Entry 6R0Y (electron microscopy, 3.90 A resolution); this record covers chains B and E of the 26 polymer chains in the assembly.

[Chain B]
Name: V-type ATP synthase alpha chain
From: Thermus thermophilus (strain HB8 / ATCC 27634 / DSM 579)
Notes: EC 7.1.2.2
Reference sequence: Q56403 (VATA_THET8); residue numbers follow UniProt; this construct covers 1-578
Amino-acid sequence (578 residues; numbered 1 to 578; the number before each row is that of its first residue):
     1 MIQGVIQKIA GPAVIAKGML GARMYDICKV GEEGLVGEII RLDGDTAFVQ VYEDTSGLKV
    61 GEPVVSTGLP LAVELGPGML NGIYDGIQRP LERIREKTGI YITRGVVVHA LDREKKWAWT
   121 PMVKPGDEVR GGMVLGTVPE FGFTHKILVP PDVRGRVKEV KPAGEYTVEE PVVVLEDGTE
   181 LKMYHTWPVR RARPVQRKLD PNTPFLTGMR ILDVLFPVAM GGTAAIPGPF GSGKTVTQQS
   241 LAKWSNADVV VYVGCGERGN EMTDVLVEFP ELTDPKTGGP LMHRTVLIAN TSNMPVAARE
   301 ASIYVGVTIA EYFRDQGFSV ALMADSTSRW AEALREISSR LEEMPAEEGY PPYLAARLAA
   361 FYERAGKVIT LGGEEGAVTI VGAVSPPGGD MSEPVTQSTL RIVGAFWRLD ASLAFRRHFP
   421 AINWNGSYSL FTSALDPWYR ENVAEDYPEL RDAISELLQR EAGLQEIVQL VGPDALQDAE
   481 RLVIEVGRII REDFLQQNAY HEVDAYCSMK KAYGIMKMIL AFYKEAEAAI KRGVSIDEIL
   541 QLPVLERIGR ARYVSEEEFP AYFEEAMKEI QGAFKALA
Unresolved in the structure: 578
Metal / ion sites: Mg2+: Thr-235, Glu-257
Ligand contacts:
  - ADP (adenosine-5'-diphosphate), molecule 1: Lys-8, Ile-9, Ala-10, Ala-13, Ile-15, Phe-48, Ser-339, Arg-340
  - ADP, molecule 2: Met-209, Pro-229, Phe-230, Gly-231, Ser-232, Gly-233, Lys-234, Thr-235, Val-236, Arg-258, Glu-261, Phe-419, Pro-420, Gln-497, Asn-498, Ala-499, Tyr-500

[Chain E]
Name: V-type ATP synthase beta chain
From: Thermus thermophilus (strain HB8 / ATCC 27634 / DSM 579)
Reference sequence: Q56404 (VATB_THET8); numbering as in UniProt (aligned over 1-478)
Amino-acid sequence (478 residues; row label = number of the first residue in the row):
     1 MDLLKKEYTG ITYISGPLLF VENAKDLAYG AIVDIKDGTG RVRGGQVIEV SEEYAVIQVF
    61 EETTGLDLAT TSVSLVEDVA RLGVSKEMLG RRFNGIGKPI DGLPPITPEK RLPITGLPLN
   121 PVARRKPEQF IQTGISTIDV MNTLVRGQKL PIFSGSGLPA NEIAAQIARQ ATVRPDLSGE
   181 GEKEEPFAVV FAAMGITQRE LSYFIQEFER TGALSRSVLF LNKADDPTIE RILTPRMALT
   241 VAEYLAFEHD YHVLVILTDM TNYCEALREI GAAREEIPGR RGYPGYMYTD LATIYERAGV
   301 VEGKKGSVTQ IPILSMPDDD RTHPIPDLTG YITEGQIQLS RELHRKGIYP PIDPLPSLSR
   361 LMNNGVGKGK TREDHKQVSD QLYSAYANGV DIRKLVAIIG EDALTENDRR YLQFADAFER
   421 FFINQGQQNR SIEESLQIAW ALLSMLPQGE LKRISKDHIG KYYGQKLEEI WGAPQALD
Unresolved in the structure: 1-4, 467-478

[Chain B / chain E interface]
Residue-residue contacts (60):
  Ala-22(B) with Asp-67(E)
  Arg-23(B) with Gly-65(E); Leu-66(E); Asp-67(E)
  Met-24(B) with Ile-14(E), hydrophobic; Thr-63(E), hydrogen bond; Thr-64(E); Leu-66(E), hydrogen bond (backbone-backbone)
  Tyr-25(B) with Thr-63(E); Thr-64(E)
  Arg-41(B) with Tyr-13(E), hydrogen bond; Ile-14(E); Ser-15(E), hydrogen bond
  Leu-42(B) with Tyr-13(E); Ile-14(E), hydrogen bond (backbone-backbone); Leu-68(E), hydrophobic
  Asp-43(B) with Thr-12(E); Tyr-13(E)
  Gly-44(B) with Thr-12(E); Leu-68(E)
  Lys-198(B) with Gln-198(E)
  Met-344(B) with Glu-275(E); Glu-276(E); Ile-277(E), hydrophobic; Pro-278(E)
  Glu-347(B) with Arg-268(E), salt bridge; Arg-281(E)
  Pro-352(B) with Glu-269(E)
  Ala-355(B) with Glu-269(E)
  Ala-359(B) with Ala-224(E)
  Glu-363(B) with Thr-197(E); Gln-198(E)
  Ser-392(B) with Asp-318(E), hydrogen bond
  Gln-397(B) with Asp-318(E)
  Leu-400(B) with Ser-156(E)
  Arg-401(B) with Asn-262(E), hydrogen bond; Glu-265(E)
  Ile-402(B) with Thr-197(E)
  Trp-424(B) with Arg-345(E), hydrogen bond (backbone-side chain)
  Asn-425(B) with Arg-345(E), hydrogen bond
  Tyr-428(B) with Ser-156(E), hydrogen bond; Gly-157(E)
  Leu-430(B) with Gly-157(E); Arg-199(E)
  Phe-431(B) with Arg-199(E)
  Ser-455(B) with Arg-345(E), hydrogen bond (side chain-backbone)
  Glu-456(B) with Arg-345(E); Lys-346(E)
  Gln-459(B) with Glu-342(E); Arg-345(E); Lys-346(E)
  Glu-466(B) with Lys-394(E)
  Ile-467(B) with Lys-394(E); Ile-398(E), hydrophobic
  Leu-476(B) with Ala-397(E); Ile-398(E), hydrophobic
  Gln-477(B) with Val-396(E); Ala-397(E), hydrogen bond (backbone-backbone); Gly-400(E); Glu-401(E)
Also at the interface, not in a pair above, chain B (43 interface residues in all): Pro-201, Ala-346, Ala-356, Met-391, Val-403, Gly-404, Arg-408, Ser-427, Ser-433, Ala-475, Glu-480
Also at the interface, not in a pair above, chain E (43 interface residues in all): Glu-162, Glu-200, Asp-225, Thr-228, Thr-261, Ala-272, Gly-282, Pro-317

[Summary]
The chain B/chain E interface involves 43 residues from each chain; the contacts include 12 hydrogen bonds and
1 salt bridge. Polar contacts include Glu-347(B)/Arg-268(E), Met-24(B)/Thr-63(E) and Arg-41(B)/Tyr-13(E).
Bound to chain B: ADP. The Mg2+ site is built by Thr-235(B) and Glu-257(B).
Here chain B is V-type ATP synthase alpha chain and chain E is V-type ATP synthase beta chain, both from
Thermus thermophilus (strain HB8 / ATCC 27634 / DSM 579). Entry 6R0Y (Thermus thermophilus V/A-type
ATPase/synthase, rotational state 3) was determined by electron microscopy, deposited together with 6QUM,
6R0W, 6R0Z and 6R10.
